7QLG - chains AAA and BBB; structure by X-ray diffraction, 2.00 A resolution.

Chain AAA (and BBB):
Name: Lactaldehyde reductase
Organism: Escherichia coli str. K-12 substr. MG1655
Notes: EC 1.1.1.77; chain BBB of this document is another copy of the same molecule, construct and numbering; everything in this record applies to it too
UniProtKB: P0A9S2 (FUCO_ECO57); residues 2-383 here correspond to UniProt positions 1-382 (UniProt number = residue number - 1)
Chain sequence (390 residues; numbered 1 to 390; the number before each row is that of its first residue):
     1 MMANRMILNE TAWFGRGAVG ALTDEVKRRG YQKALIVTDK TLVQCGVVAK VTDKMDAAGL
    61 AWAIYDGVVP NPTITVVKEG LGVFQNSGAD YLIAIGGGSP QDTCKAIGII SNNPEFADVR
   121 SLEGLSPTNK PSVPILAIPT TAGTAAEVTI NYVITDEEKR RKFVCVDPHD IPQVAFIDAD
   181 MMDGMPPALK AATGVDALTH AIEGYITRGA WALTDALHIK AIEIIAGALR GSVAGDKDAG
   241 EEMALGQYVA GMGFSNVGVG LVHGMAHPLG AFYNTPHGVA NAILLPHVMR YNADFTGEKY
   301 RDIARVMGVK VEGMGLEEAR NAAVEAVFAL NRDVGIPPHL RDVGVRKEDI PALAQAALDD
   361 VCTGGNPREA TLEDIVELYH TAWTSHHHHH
Unresolved in the structure: 1-2, 386-390
Sequence notes: initiating methionine (1); engineered mutation Val-259 (Leu258 in P0A9S2), Gly-315 (Ser314 in P0A9S2); expression tag (384-390)
UniProt features mapped onto this chain:
  - binding site (NAD(+)): Asp-39, Asn-71, Gly-98, Ser-99, Thr-140 to Thr-144, Asn-151, Lys-162, Met-181 to Met-185
  - binding site (Fe cation): Asp-196, His-200, His-263, His-277
Metal / ion sites: Fe ion: Asp-196, His-200, His-263, His-277
Residues lining bound ligands: NADH (NAI; 1,4-dihydronicotinamide adenine dinucleotide): Asp-39, Thr-41, Leu-42, Pro-70, Asn-71, Pro-72, Gly-97, Gly-98, Ser-99, Pro-100, Asp-102, Lys-105, Thr-140, Thr-141, Thr-144, Ala-146, Thr-149, Asn-151, Tyr-152, Val-153, Lys-162, Met-181, Met-182, Gly-184, Met-185, Pro-186, Leu-189, Thr-193, Asp-196, His-200, Phe-254, His-277
Reported in the primary citation:
  - mutagenesis - L259V: increased catalytic activity
  - binding site for NADH: Asp-102, Thr-149

Chain AAA / chain BBB interface:
Residue-residue contacts - 42 pairs, chain AAA then chain BBB:
  Ala-3(AAA) with Trp-13(BBB); Phe-14(BBB); Ala-18(BBB), hydrophobic
  Asn-4(AAA) with Ala-12(BBB); Trp-13(BBB); Phe-14(BBB), hydrogen bond (backbone-backbone)
  Arg-5(AAA) with Ala-12(BBB); Trp-13(BBB)
  Met-6(AAA) with Glu-10(BBB); Thr-11(BBB); Ala-12(BBB), hydrogen bond (backbone-backbone); Phe-14(BBB), hydrophobic
  Ile-7(AAA) with Glu-10(BBB); Thr-11(BBB)
  Leu-8(AAA) with Leu-8(BBB), hydrophobic; Asn-9(BBB); Glu-10(BBB), hydrogen bond (backbone-backbone)
  Glu-10(AAA) with Met-6(BBB); Ile-7(BBB); Leu-8(BBB), hydrogen bond (backbone-backbone); Ile-171(BBB); Gln-173(BBB)
  Thr-11(AAA) with Met-6(BBB); Ile-7(BBB)
  Ala-12(AAA) with Asn-4(BBB); Arg-5(BBB); Met-6(BBB), hydrogen bond (backbone-backbone)
  Trp-13(AAA) with Ala-3(BBB); Asn-4(BBB); Arg-5(BBB)
  Phe-14(AAA) with Ala-3(BBB); Asn-4(BBB), hydrogen bond (backbone-backbone); Met-6(BBB), hydrophobic; Trp-211(BBB), hydrophobic
  Ala-18(AAA) with Ala-3(BBB), hydrophobic
  Ile-171(AAA) with Glu-10(BBB)
  Gln-173(AAA) with Glu-10(BBB)
  Trp-211(AAA) with Phe-14(BBB), hydrophobic
  Ala-212(AAA) with Leu-245(BBB), hydrophobic
  Ala-216(AAA) with Lys-220(BBB)
  Lys-220(AAA) with Ala-216(BBB)
  Leu-245(AAA) with Ala-212(BBB), hydrophobic
Also at the interface, not in a pair above, chain AAA (26 interface residues in all): Asn-9, Gly-17, Arg-28, Asn-129, Leu-213, Val-249, Met-252
Also at the interface, not in a pair above, chain BBB (26 interface residues in all): Gly-15, Arg-28, Asn-129, Leu-213, Val-249, Met-252

Summary:
Chain AAA and chain BBB each contribute 26 residues to their interface, with 6 hydrogen bonds. The backbones
hydrogen-bond at Asn-4(AAA)/Phe-14(BBB), Met-6(AAA)/Ala-12(BBB) and Leu-8(AAA)/Glu-10(BBB). Chain AAA binds
NADH. From the paper: a binding site for NADH at Asp-102(AAA) and Thr-149(AAA); L259V of chain AAA increases
catalytic activity.
Both chains are Lactaldehyde reductase (Escherichia coli str. K-12 substr. MG1655). Entry 7QLG (CRYSTAL
STRUCTURE OF E.coli ALCOHOL DEHYDROGENASE - FucO MUTANT L259V COMPLEXED WITH FE, NADH, AND GLYCEROL) was
determined by X-ray diffraction (same publication as 7QLQ, 7QLS and 7QNH).
